PDB entry 7OCM | X-ray diffraction, 1.70 A resolution | chain A

[Chain A]
Name: Hepatocyte growth factor alpha chain
Organism: Homo sapiens
UniProt: P14210 (HGF_HUMAN); the construct has insertions or renumbered stretches relative to UniProt, so the offset changes along the chain: 3-89 = UniProt 125-211; 90-171 = UniProt 129-210
Chain sequence (176 residues; numbered 2 to 177; the number before each row is that of its first residue):
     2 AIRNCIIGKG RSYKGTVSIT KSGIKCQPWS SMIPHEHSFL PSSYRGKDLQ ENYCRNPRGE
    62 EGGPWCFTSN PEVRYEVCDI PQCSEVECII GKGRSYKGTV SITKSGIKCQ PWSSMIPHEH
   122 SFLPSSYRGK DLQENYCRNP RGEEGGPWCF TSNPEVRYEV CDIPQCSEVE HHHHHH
Unresolved in the structure: 2-3
Disulfide bonds: Cys6-Cys84, Cys27-Cys67, Cys55-Cys79, Cys89-Cys167, Cys110-Cys150, Cys138-Cys162
Sequence notes: expression tag (2, 172-177)
What the authors report for this chain:
  - mutagenesis - K10E/R12E/K93E/R95E, K10E/R12E/K48E/R59E/K93E/R95E/K131E/R142E: decreased signaling

[In short]
The paper reports that K10E/R12E/K93E/R95E and K10E/R12E/K48E/R59E/K93E/R95E/K131E/R142E reduce signaling.
Chain A is Hepatocyte growth factor alpha chain (Homo sapiens); the structure, K1K1H6, a potent recombinant
minimal hepatocyte growth factor/scatter factor mimic, was determined by X-ray diffraction, deposited together
with 7OCL.
